Entry 5NET (electron microscopy, 8.60 A resolution (very low resolution: no residue pairs are listed; an interface is given only as per-side residue counts)); this record covers chains 1 and 4 of the 6 polymer chains in the assembly.

[Chain 1]
Name: O1 Manisa VP1
Organism: Foot-and-mouth disease virus
UniProtKB: Q6PMW3 (Q6PMW3_9PICO); residues 1-208 here correspond to UniProt positions 725-932 (UniProt number = residue number + 724)
Amino-acid sequence (208 residues; row label = number of the first residue in the row):
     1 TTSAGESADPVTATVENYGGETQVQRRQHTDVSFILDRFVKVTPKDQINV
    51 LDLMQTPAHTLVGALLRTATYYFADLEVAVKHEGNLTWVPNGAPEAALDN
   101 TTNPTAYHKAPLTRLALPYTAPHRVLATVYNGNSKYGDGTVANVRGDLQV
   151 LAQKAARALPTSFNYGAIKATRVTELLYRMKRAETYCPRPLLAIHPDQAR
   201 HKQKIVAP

[Chain 4]
Name: O1 Manisa VP4
Organism: Foot-and-mouth disease virus
UniProtKB: E1ACS1 (E1ACS1_9PICO); residues 1-85 here correspond to UniProt positions 202-286 (UniProt number = residue number + 201)
Amino-acid sequence (85 residues; row label = number of the first residue in the row):
     1 GAGQSSPATGSQNQSGNTGSIINNYYMQQYQNSMDTQLGDNATSGGSNEG
    51 STDTTSTHTTNTQNNDWFSKLASSAFSGLFGALLA
Disordered / not traced: 1-14, 40-65

[How chain 1 and chain 4 interact]
At this resolution (9 A) residue pairs are not listed: 20 residues of chain 1 and 16 of chain 4 lie at the interface.

[Overview]
20 residues of chain 1 face 16 of chain 4 across their interface.
Chain 1 is O1 Manisa VP1 and chain 4 is O1 Manisa VP4, both from Foot-and-mouth disease virus; the structure,
Localised Reconstruction of Integrin alpha V beta 6 bound to Foot and Mouth Disease Virus O1 ..., was
determined by electron microscopy together with 5NE4, 5NED, 5NEJ, 5NEM and 5NER from the same study.
